Entry 6TC5 (X-ray diffraction, 2.10 A resolution); this record covers chain AAA.

[Chain AAA]
Protein: Phytochrome
Source organism: Sorghum bicolor
UniProt: Q6S527 (Q6S527_SORBI); numbering as in UniProt (aligned over 113-459)
Chain sequence (354 residues; row label = number of the first residue in the row):
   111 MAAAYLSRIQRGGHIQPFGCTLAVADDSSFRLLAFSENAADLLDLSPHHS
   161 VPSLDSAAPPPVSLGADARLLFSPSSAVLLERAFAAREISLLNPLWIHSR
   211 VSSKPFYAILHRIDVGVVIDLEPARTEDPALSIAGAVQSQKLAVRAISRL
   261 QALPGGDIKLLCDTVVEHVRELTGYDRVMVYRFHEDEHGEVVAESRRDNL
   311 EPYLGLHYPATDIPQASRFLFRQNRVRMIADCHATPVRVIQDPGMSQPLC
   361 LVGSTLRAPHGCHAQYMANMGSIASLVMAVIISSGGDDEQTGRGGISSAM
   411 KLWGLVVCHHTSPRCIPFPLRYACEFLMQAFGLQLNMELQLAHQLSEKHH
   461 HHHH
Not modelled in the structure: 111-113, 157-167, 395-408, 454-464
Differences from the reference sequence: initiating methionine (111); expression tag (112, 460-464)
Glycans and other covalent adducts: beta-mercaptoethanol (BME) linked to Cys-360, Cys-425; compound O6E linked to Cys-372
Ligand contacts: O6E (3-[5-[[(3R,4R)-3-ethyl-4-methyl-5-oxidanylidene-3,4-dihydropyrrol-2-yl]methyl]-2-[[5-[(4-ethyl-3-methyl-5-oxidanylidene-pyrrol-2-yl)methyl]-3-(3-hydroxy-3-oxopropyl)-4-methyl-1H-pyrrol-2-yl]methyl]-4-methyl-1H-pyrrol-3-yl]propanoic acid): Tyr-115, Ile-119, Met-289, Tyr-291, Val-301, Tyr-313, Tyr-318, Thr-321, Asp-322, Ile-323, Pro-324, Ser-327, Phe-331, Arg-337, Ile-339, Arg-367, Ala-368, Pro-369, His-370, His-373, Tyr-376, Met-380, Ser-385, Val-387, Leu-415, Val-417, His-419

[Summary]
Compound O6E is covalently linked to Cys-372.
Chain AAA is Phytochrome (Sorghum bicolor); the structure, Phytochromobilin-adducted PAS-GAF bidomain of
Sorghum bicolor phyB, was determined by X-ray diffraction (same publication as 6TBY, 6TC7 and 6TL4).
